1RQK - chains L and H of the 3 polymer chains in the assembly; structure by X-ray diffraction, 2.70 A resolution.

# Chain L
Protein: Reaction center protein L chain
Source organism: Rhodobacter sphaeroides
UniProtKB: P02954 (RCEL_RHOSH); numbering as in UniProt (aligned over 1-281)
Amino-acid sequence (281 residues; each row starts with the number of its first residue):
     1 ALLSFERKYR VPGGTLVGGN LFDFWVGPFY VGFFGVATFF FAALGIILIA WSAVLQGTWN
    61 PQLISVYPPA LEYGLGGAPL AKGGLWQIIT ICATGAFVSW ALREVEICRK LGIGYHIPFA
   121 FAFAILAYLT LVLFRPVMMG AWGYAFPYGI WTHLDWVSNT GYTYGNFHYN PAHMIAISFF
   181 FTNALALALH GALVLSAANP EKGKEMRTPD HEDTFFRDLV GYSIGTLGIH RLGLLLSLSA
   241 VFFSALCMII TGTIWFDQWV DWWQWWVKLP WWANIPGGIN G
Bound ions: bacteriochlorophyll a Mg site 1 near His-153 (its only coordinating residue here); bacteriochlorophyll a Mg site 2 near His-173 (its only coordinating residue here); Fe ion: His-190, His-230 (shared with 3 residues of chain M)
Small-molecule neighbours:
  - bacteriochlorophyll a (BCL), molecule 1: Ile-46, Tyr-128, Leu-131, Phe-146, Ile-150, Trp-151, His-153, Leu-154, Trp-156, Val-157
  - bacteriochlorophyll a (BCL), molecule 2: Phe-97, Phe-121, Ala-124, Ile-125, Ala-127, Tyr-128, Leu-131, Trp-156, Val-157, Ser-158, Thr-160, Gly-161, Tyr-162, Asn-166, Phe-167, His-168, His-173, Ala-176, Ile-177, Phe-180, Phe-181, Val-241, Ser-244, Ala-245, Cys-247, Met-248
  - bacteriochlorophyll a (BCL), molecule 3: Val-157, Tyr-162, His-168, Phe-181
  - bacteriochlorophyll a (BCL), molecule 4: His-168, His-173, Met-174, Ile-177, Ser-178, Phe-181, Thr-182, Leu-185
  - bacteriopheophytin a (BPH), molecule 1: Phe-41, Ala-42, Gly-45, Ile-49, Ile-89, Cys-92, Ala-93, Ala-96, Phe-97, Trp-100, Glu-104, Ile-117, Ala-120, Phe-121, Phe-123, Ala-124, Tyr-128, Phe-146, Tyr-148, Gly-149, Ile-150, His-153, Phe-180, Ser-237, Leu-238, Val-241
  - bacteriopheophytin a (BPH), molecule 2: Phe-181, Ala-184, Leu-185, Ala-188, Leu-189, Phe-216, Leu-219, Val-220
  - ubiquinone-10 (U10), molecule 1: Phe-29, Tyr-30, Val-31, Gly-35, Thr-38, Phe-39, Trp-100, Arg-103
  - ubiquinone-10 (U10), molecule 2: Phe-119, Phe-123, Phe-179, Thr-182, Leu-185, Ala-186, Leu-189, His-190, Leu-193, Val-194, Glu-212, Asp-213, Phe-216, Val-220, Tyr-222, Ser-223, Ile-224, Gly-225, Thr-226, Ile-229, Leu-232, Leu-235, Leu-238, Ser-239, Phe-242

# Chain H
Protein: Reaction center protein H chain
Source organism: Rhodobacter sphaeroides
UniProtKB: P11846 (RCEH_RHOSH); residue numbers follow UniProt; this construct covers 1-260
Amino-acid sequence (260 residues; each row starts with the number of its first residue):
     1 MVGVTAFGNF DLASLAIYSF WIFLAGLIYY LQTENMREGY PLENEDGTPA ANQGPFPLPK
    61 PKTFILPHGR GTLTVPGPES EDRPIALART AVSEGFPHAP TGDPMKDGVG PASWVARRDL
   121 PELDGHGHNK IKPMKAAAGF HVSAGKNPIG LPVRGCDLEI AGKVVDIWVD IPEQMARFLE
   181 VELKDGSTRL LPMQMVKVQS NRVHVNALSS DLFAGIPTIK SPTEVTLLEE DKICGYVAGG
   241 LMYAAPKRKS VVAAMLAEYA
Not modelled in the structure: 1-9, 251-260

# Interface between chain L and chain H
Pairs across the interface (66):
  Ala-1(L) with Glu-43(H), hydrogen bond (backbone-backbone); Ala-50(H)
  Leu-2(L) with Leu-42(H); Glu-43(H), hydrogen bond (backbone-backbone)
  Leu-3(L) with Gly-39(H); Tyr-40(H), hydrophobic; Leu-42(H), hydrophobic
  Ser-4(L) with Gly-39(H), hydrogen bond (backbone-backbone); Glu-43(H); Glu-79(H); Glu-81(H)
  Phe-5(L) with Gly-39(H); Glu-81(H)
  Arg-7(L) with Glu-45(H); Leu-87(H); Ala-88(H); Arg-89(H); His-98(H), hydrogen bond
  Lys-8(L) with Glu-81(H), salt bridge; Arg-83(H); Leu-87(H); Val-109(H); Gly-110(H), hydrogen bond (backbone-backbone); Ser-113(H)
  Tyr-9(L) with Gly-110(H); Ser-113(H)
  Arg-10(L) with Pro-97(H); His-98(H), hydrogen bond (backbone-backbone)
  Val-11(L) with Pro-97(H); His-98(H); Gly-110(H); Pro-111(H); Tyr-243(H)
  Pro-12(L) with Pro-97(H); His-98(H)
  Gly-13(L) with Met-242(H)
  Gly-14(L) with Met-242(H)
  Asp-23(L) with Pro-97(H)
  Phe-24(L) with Gly-95(H); Phe-96(H), hydrophobic
  Trp-25(L) with Gly-95(H), hydrogen bond (backbone-backbone); Pro-97(H)
  Arg-109(L) with Met-242(H)
  Lys-110(L) with Pro-111(H); Met-242(H)
  Gly-112(L) with Pro-111(H); Ala-238(H)
  Ala-198(L) with Phe-64(H)
  Asn-199(L) with Lys-62(H), hydrogen bond
  Gly-203(L) with Ile-65(H)
  Lys-204(L) with Ile-65(H)
  Glu-205(L) with Ile-65(H); Pro-67(H); His-68(H)
  Met-206(L) with Phe-64(H), hydrophobic; Ile-65(H), hydrogen bond (backbone-backbone); Pro-67(H)
  Thr-208(L) with Gly-125(H)
  Pro-209(L) with Lys-130(H)
  Asp-210(L) with Asp-124(H); Gly-125(H), hydrogen bond (side chain-backbone); Lys-130(H), salt bridge; Pro-172(H)
  Gly-225(L) with Glu-173(H)
  Thr-226(L) with Glu-173(H), hydrogen bond
  Leu-227(L) with Met-175(H), hydrophobic
Other interface residues (no listed pair), chain L (33 interface residues in all): Leu-111, Asp-213
Other interface residues (no listed pair), chain H (44 interface residues in all): Pro-41, Leu-66, Ile-85, Glu-94, Ala-99, Pro-100, Trp-114, Val-115, Glu-122, Leu-241

# In short
Chain L and chain H form an interface of 33 and 44 residues respectively, with 11 hydrogen bonds and 2 salt
bridges. Polar contacts include Lys-8(L)/Glu-81(H), Asp-210(L)/Lys-130(H) and Arg-7(L)/His-98(H). Chain L
binds 4 copies of bacteriochlorophyll a, bacteriopheophytin a and ubiquinone-10.
Here chain L is Reaction center protein L chain and chain H is Reaction center protein H chain, both from
Rhodobacter sphaeroides. Entry 1RQK (Structure of the reaction centre from Rhodobacter sphaeroides
carotenoidless strain R-26.1 reconstituted with 3,4-dihydrospheroidene) was determined by X-ray diffraction,
deposited together with 1RG5 and 1RGN.
